4NAH - chains C and F of the 6 polymer chains in the assembly; structure by X-ray diffraction, 2.38 A resolution.

Chain C (and F):
Molecule: Phosphopantetheine adenylyltransferase
Source organism: Staphylococcus aureus
Notes: EC 2.7.7.3; chain F of this document is another copy of the same molecule, construct and numbering; everything in this record applies to it too
UniProt: P63820 (COAD_STAAW); numbering as in UniProt (aligned over 1-160)
Sequence (160 residues; row label = number of the first residue in the row):
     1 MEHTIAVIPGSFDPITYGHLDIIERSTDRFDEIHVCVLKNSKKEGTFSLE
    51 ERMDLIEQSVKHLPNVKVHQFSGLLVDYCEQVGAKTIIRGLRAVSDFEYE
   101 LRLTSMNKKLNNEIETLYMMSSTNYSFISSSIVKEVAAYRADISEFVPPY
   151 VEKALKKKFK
Curated features (UniProtKB/Swiss-Prot):
  - binding site (ATP): S11, F12, H19, G90 to R92, E100, S121, Y125 to S131
  - binding site (substrate): S11, K43, L75, R89
Small-molecule neighbours:
  - 2VJ (2-[(2-{(1S,2S)-2-[(3,4-dichlorobenzyl)carbamoyl]cyclohexyl}-6-ethylpyrimidin-4-yl)sulfanyl]-1H-imidazole-5-carboxylic acid), molecule 1: P9, G10, C36, V37, L38, K43, G73, L74, L75, I87, R89, Y99, E100, L103, M106, N107, L110
  - 2VJ, molecule 2: I132, E135, V136, Y139
  - ATP-gamma-S (AGS; phosphothiophosphoric acid-adenylate ester): P9, G10, S11, F12, G18, H19, I22, R89, G90, L91, R92, D96, E100, S121, Y125, I128, S129, S130, S131

Interface between chain C and chain F:
Contacting residue pairs - 4 pairs, chain C then chain F:
  V94(C) - V94(F)  hydrophobic
  T123(C) - T123(F)  hydrogen bond (backbone-side chain)
  T123(C) - S126(F)
  N124(C) - N124(F)
Other interface residues (no listed pair), chain C (4 interface residues in all): S126

Overview:
The chain C/chain F interface involves 4 residues from each chain; the contacts include 1 hydrogen bond. Its
one hydrogen-bonded contact is T123(C)-T123(F). Ligands of chain C: compound 2VJ and ATP-gamma-S. UniProt
lists 15 ATP-binding residues and 4 substrate-binding residues on chain C.
Chain C and chain F are both Phosphopantetheine adenylyltransferase (Staphylococcus aureus); the structure,
Inhibitors of 4-Phosphopanthetheine Adenylyltransferase (PPAT), was determined by X-ray diffraction (same
publication as 4NAT and 4NAU).
